PDB entry 5BTL | X-ray diffraction, 2.50 A resolution | chains D and G of the 8 polymer chains in the assembly

# Chain D
Molecule: DNA gyrase subunit B
From: Mycobacterium tuberculosis (strain CDC 1551 / Oshkosh)
Notes: EC 5.99.1.3; fragment: GyrB 426-675 with N-terminal SNA tag
UniProt: P9WG44 (GYRB_MYCTO); residue numbers follow UniProt; this construct covers 426-675
Sequence (253 residues; row label = number of the first residue in the row):
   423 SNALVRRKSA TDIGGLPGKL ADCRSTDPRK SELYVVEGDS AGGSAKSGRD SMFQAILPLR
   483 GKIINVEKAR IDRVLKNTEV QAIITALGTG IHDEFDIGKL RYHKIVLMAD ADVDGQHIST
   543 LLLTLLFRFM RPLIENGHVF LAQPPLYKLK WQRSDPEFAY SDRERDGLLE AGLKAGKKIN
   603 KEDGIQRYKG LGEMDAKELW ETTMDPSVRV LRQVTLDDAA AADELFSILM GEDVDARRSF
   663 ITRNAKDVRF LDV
Not modelled in the structure: 423, 432-436
Differences from the reference sequence: expression tag (423-425)
UniProt features mapped onto this chain:
  - binding site (Mg(2+)): Glu459, Asp532, Asp534
  - site (Interaction with DNA): Lys484, Asn487
Bound ions: Mg2+: Asp532, Asp534
Small-molecule neighbours: 8-methyl-moxifloxacin (8MX; 1-cyclopropyl-6-fluoro-8-methyl-7-[(4aS,7aS)-octahydro-6H-pyrrolo[3,4-b]pyridin-6-yl]-4-oxo-1,4-dihydroquinoline-3-carboxylic acid): Arg482, Gly483, Thr500, Glu501
Reported in the primary citation:
  - binding site for 8-methyl-moxifloxacin: Thr500

# Chain G
Molecule: DNA substrate 24-mer TTACGTGCATAGTCATTCATGACC
From: synthetic construct
Sequence (24 nucleotides; row label = number of the first residue in the row):
     1 TTACGTGCAT AGTCATTCAT GACC
Not modelled in the structure: 1-2, 24

# Chain D / chain G interface
Residue-residue contacts - 18 pairs, chain D then chain G:
  Lys484(D) - DT16(G)  sugar contact
  Lys484(D) - DT17(G)  sugar contact
  Ile485(D) - DT17(G)  sugar contact
  Ile486(D) - DT16(G)  phosphate contact
  Ile486(D) - DT17(G)  phosphate contact
  Asn487(D) - DT17(G)  hydrogen bond to the phosphate
  Asn487(D) - DC18(G)  hydrogen bond to the phosphate
  Lys490(D) - DC18(G)  salt bridge to the phosphate
  Lys490(D) - DA19(G)  salt bridge to the phosphate
  Arg495(D) - DT16(G)  salt bridge to the phosphate
  Asn499(D) - DA15(G)  phosphate contact
  Asn499(D) - DT16(G)  hydrogen bond to the phosphate
  His539(D) - DT17(G)  hydrogen bond to the phosphate
  His539(D) - DC18(G)  salt bridge to the phosphate
  Val656(D) - DA19(G)  phosphate contact
  Val656(D) - DT20(G)  phosphate contact
  Arg659(D) - DA19(G)  salt bridge to the phosphate
  Arg660(D) - DT20(G)  salt bridge to the phosphate
Also at the interface, not in a pair above, chain D (14 interface residues in all): Gly483, Leu543, Met652

# Overview
The interface between chain D and chain G involves 14 residues on one side and 6 on the other, with 4 hydrogen
bonds and 6 salt bridges. Polar contacts include Asn487(D)-DT17(G), Asn487(D)-DC18(G) and Asn499(D)-DT16(G).
Bound to chain D: 8-methyl-moxifloxacin. The paper reports a binding site for 8-methyl-moxifloxacin at
Thr500(D).
Here chain D is DNA gyrase subunit B (Mycobacterium tuberculosis (strain CDC 1551 / Oshkosh)) and chain G is
DNA substrate 24-mer TTACGTGCATAGTCATTCATGACC (synthetic construct). Entry 5BTL (Crystal structure of a
topoisomerase II complex) was determined by X-ray diffraction together with 5BS8, 5BTA, 5BTC, 5BTD, 5BTF,
5BTG, 5BTI and 5BTN from the same study.
